8AT3 - chains A and C of the 8 polymer chains in the assembly; structure by electron microscopy, 33.00 A resolution (very low resolution: no residue pairs are listed; an interface is given only as per-side residue counts).

[Chain A]
Molecule: HAUS augmin-like complex subunit 1
Source organism: Xenopus laevis
UniProt: Q3B8L5 (Q3B8L5_XENLA); residues 1-286 here correspond to UniProt positions 2-287 (UniProt number = residue number + 1)
Chain sequence (286 residues; numbered 1 to 286; the number before each row is that of its first residue):
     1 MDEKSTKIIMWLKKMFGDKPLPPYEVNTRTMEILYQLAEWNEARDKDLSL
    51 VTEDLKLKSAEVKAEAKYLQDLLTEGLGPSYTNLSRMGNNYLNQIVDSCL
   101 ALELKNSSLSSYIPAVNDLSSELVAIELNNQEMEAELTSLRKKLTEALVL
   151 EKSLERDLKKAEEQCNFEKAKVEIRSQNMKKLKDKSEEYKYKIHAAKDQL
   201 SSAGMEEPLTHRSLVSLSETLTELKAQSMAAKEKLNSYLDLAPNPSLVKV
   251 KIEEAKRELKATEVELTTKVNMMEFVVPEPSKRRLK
Construct notes: variant Arg-156 (Gln157 in Q3B8L5)

[Chain C]
Molecule: HAUS augmin like complex subunit 4 L homeolog
Source organism: Xenopus laevis
UniProt: Q4V7I1 (Q4V7I1_XENLA); residues 1-353 here = UniProt positions 1-353
Chain sequence (353 residues; each row starts with the number of its first residue):
     1 MAQTLQYVSSRLSMLQIDEEDLERNAQFGKVLIELCPLLGPNGGSANLNR
    51 ELEETRRELLLQRKMWMRSEVIYQLVQEMLLDLQVRKLEGSLTEEERKFQ
   101 DGLQQCMLVSECSRLLTADSVPPSDSTSILGLDKQDLLDLLPPNMLVLWV
   151 RDRLQKQLEEALKKKCFTFLSFHQPETDEEGDVLRAAKVLRLASTLEDEK
   201 RRLQNEQEKHQEMRALLEKQQEIYPHVLLRCLSLLRQAASELRLRAQSDI
   251 DRINAEYLEAKSNALFLKLRMEELQVLTDCYTPEKVLVHRQIRDTLEAGV
   301 KKEKQELSTSRQILSSYEFLGPEFEGLVQEYTRLKDKIKDNRWMLQELSK
   351 SLP

[Chain A / chain C interface]
At this resolution (33 A) residue pairs are not listed: 150 residues of chain A and 149 of chain C lie at the interface.

[Overview]
150 residues of chain A and 149 residues of chain C are in contact.
Here chain A is HAUS augmin-like complex subunit 1 and chain C is HAUS augmin like complex subunit 4 L
homeolog, both from Xenopus laevis. Entry 8AT3 (Structure of the augmin holocomplex in open conformation) was
determined by electron microscopy (same publication as 8AT2 and 8AT4).
